6C1P - chains A and B of the 4 polymer chains in the assembly; structure by X-ray diffraction, 2.90 A resolution.

Chain A (and B):
Name: Ion transport protein
From: Arcobacter butzleri (strain RM4018)
Notes: chain B of this document is another copy of the same molecule, construct and numbering; everything in this record applies to it too
Reference sequence: A8EVM5 (A8EVM5_ARCB4); residues 1001-1267 here correspond to UniProt positions 1-267 (UniProt number = residue number - 1000)
Amino-acid sequence (285 residues; each row starts with the number of its first residue):
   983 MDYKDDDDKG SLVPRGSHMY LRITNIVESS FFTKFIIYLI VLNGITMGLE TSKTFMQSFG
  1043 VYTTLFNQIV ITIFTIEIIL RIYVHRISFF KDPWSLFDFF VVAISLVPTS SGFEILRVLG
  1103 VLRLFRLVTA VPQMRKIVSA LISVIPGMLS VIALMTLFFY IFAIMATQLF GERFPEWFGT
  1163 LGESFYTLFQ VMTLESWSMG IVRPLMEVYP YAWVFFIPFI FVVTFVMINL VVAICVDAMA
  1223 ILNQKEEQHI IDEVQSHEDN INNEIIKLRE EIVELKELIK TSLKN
Unresolved in the structure: 983-1000, 1093-1094, 1221-1267 (chain B: 983-1000, 1093-1094, 1220-1267)
Construct notes: initiating methionine (983); expression tag (984-1000); engineered mutation Gly-1102 (Arg102 in A8EVM5), Cys-1217 (Ile217 in A8EVM5)
Small-molecule neighbours:
  - 1,2-dimyristoyl-sn-glycero-3-phosphocholine (PX4), molecule 1: Gly-1030, Leu-1031, Ser-1034, Lys-1035, Thr-1036
  - 1,2-dimyristoyl-sn-glycero-3-phosphocholine (PX4), molecule 2: Pro-1128, Ser-1132, Ala-1135
  - 1,2-dimyristoyl-sn-glycero-3-phosphocholine (PX4), molecule 3: Ile-1134, Met-1137, Thr-1138, Phe-1141, Gly-1164, Glu-1165, Phe-1167, Tyr-1168, Phe-1171, Met-1174, Met-1209
  - 1,2-dimyristoyl-sn-glycero-3-phosphocholine (PX4), molecule 4: Leu-1151, Phe-1152, Val-1190, Tyr-1191, Pro-1192, Tyr-1193, Ala-1194
  - 1,2-dimyristoyl-sn-glycero-3-phosphocholine (PX4), molecule 5: Thr-1162, Leu-1163, Gly-1164
  - 1,2-dimyristoyl-sn-glycero-3-phosphocholine (PX4), molecule 6: Tyr-1193, Trp-1195, Ile-1199, Phe-1203

Interface between chain A and chain B:
Residue-residue contacts - 53 pairs, chain A then chain B:
  Ser-1132(A) with Ile-1119(B)
  Val-1133(A) with Ile-1119(B), hydrophobic
  Leu-1136(A) with Met-1116(B), hydrophobic; Ile-1119(B), hydrophobic
  Leu-1139(A) with Leu-1106(B); Phe-1107(B), hydrophobic; Leu-1109(B), hydrophobic; Val-1110(B), hydrophobic
  Phe-1140(A) with Phe-1107(B), hydrophobic
  Tyr-1142(A) with Gly-1026(B), hydrogen bond (side chain-backbone); Ile-1027(B); Gly-1030(B), hydrogen bond (side chain-backbone)
  Ile-1143(A) with Val-1103(B), hydrophobic; Leu-1106(B); Phe-1107(B), hydrophobic
  Ile-1146(A) with Met-1029(B); Gly-1030(B); Val-1103(B), hydrophobic
  Met-1147(A) with Val-1100(B), hydrophobic; Leu-1101(B), hydrophobic; Val-1103(B), hydrophobic; Leu-1104(B), hydrophobic
  Thr-1149(A) with Thr-1033(B)
  Gln-1150(A) with Arg-1099(B); Val-1100(B)
  Leu-1176(A) with Glu-1177(B)
  Ser-1178(A) with Glu-1177(B)
  Trp-1179(A) with Phe-1171(B), hydrophobic; Thr-1175(B), hydrogen bond; Glu-1177(B), hydrogen bond (backbone-side chain)
  Ser-1180(A) with Tyr-1168(B), hydrogen bond; Gln-1172(B), hydrogen bond; Glu-1177(B), hydrogen bond (backbone-side chain)
  Met-1181(A) with Gln-1172(B), hydrogen bond; Glu-1177(B), hydrogen bond (backbone-side chain); Ser-1178(B); Gly-1182(B); Ile-1183(B), hydrophobic
  Val-1184(A) with Tyr-1168(B)
  Arg-1185(A) with Glu-1158(B); Trp-1159(B); Tyr-1168(B); Thr-1169(B), hydrogen bond; Gln-1172(B), hydrogen bond
  Met-1188(A) with Tyr-1168(B), hydrophobic
  Ile-1199(A) with Phe-1171(B), hydrophobic
  Phe-1203(A) with Phe-1171(B), hydrophobic
  Phe-1207(A) with Leu-1123(B)
  Asn-1211(A) with Leu-1123(B); Val-1126(B); Ile-1216(B)
  Val-1214(A) with Cys-1217(B), hydrophobic
  Val-1218(A) with Cys-1217(B), hydrophobic
Other interface residues (no listed pair), chain A (30 interface residues in all): Phe-1144, Gly-1182, Ile-1202, Val-1208, Ile-1210
Other interface residues (no listed pair), chain B (35 interface residues in all): Val-1120, Ile-1127, Val-1213, Asp-1219

In short:
30 residues of chain A face 35 of chain B across their interface, with 11 hydrogen bonds. Polar contacts
include Tyr-1142(A)/Gly-1026(B), Tyr-1142(A)/Gly-1030(B) and Trp-1179(A)/Thr-1175(B). Bound to chain A: 6
copies of 1,2-dimyristoyl-sn-glycero-3-phosphocholine.
Chain A and chain B are both Ion transport protein (Arcobacter butzleri (strain RM4018)); the structure,
HypoPP mutant, was determined by X-ray diffraction, deposited together with 6C1E, 6C1K and 6C1M.
